Entry 5NUR (X-ray diffraction, 3.29 A resolution); this record covers chains C and F of the 6 polymer chains in the assembly.

[Chain C]
Protein: Outer membrane protein F
From: Escherichia coli (strain K12)
Reference sequence: P02931 (OMPF_ECOLI); residues 1-340 here correspond to UniProt positions 23-362 (UniProt number = residue number + 22)
Chain sequence (340 residues; numbered 1 to 340; the number before each row is that of its first residue):
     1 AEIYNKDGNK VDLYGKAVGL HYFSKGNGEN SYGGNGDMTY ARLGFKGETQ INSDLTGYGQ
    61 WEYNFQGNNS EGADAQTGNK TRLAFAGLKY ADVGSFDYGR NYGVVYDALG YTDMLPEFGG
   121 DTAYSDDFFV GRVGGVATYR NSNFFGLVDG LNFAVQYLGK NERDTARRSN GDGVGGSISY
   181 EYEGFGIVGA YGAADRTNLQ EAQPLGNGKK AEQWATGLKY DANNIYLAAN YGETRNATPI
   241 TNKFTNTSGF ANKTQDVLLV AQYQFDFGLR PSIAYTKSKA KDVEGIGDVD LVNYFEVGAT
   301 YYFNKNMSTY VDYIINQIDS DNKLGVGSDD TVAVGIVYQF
Metal / ion sites: Ca2+: Asn207, Asn252 (together with 3-deoxy-manno-oct-2-ulosonic acid)
Ligand contacts: 3-deoxy-manno-oct-2-ulosonic acid (KDO; 3-deoxy-alpha-D-manno-oct-2-ulopyranosonic acid): Asn207, Gly208, Lys209, Lys210, Asn236, Asn252

[Chain F]
Protein: ABC transporter permease
From: Klebsiella pneumoniae
Reference sequence: A0A0W8AQT6 (A0A0W8AQT6_KLEPN); residues 1-236 here correspond to UniProt positions 18-253 (UniProt number = residue number + 17)
Chain sequence (236 residues; each row starts with the number of its first residue):
     1 CASSSSGDRP QGRSDPLEGF NRTMFNFNFN VVDPYVLRPV AVAWRDYVPQ PARNGLSNFT
    61 SNLEEPAVMV NYFLQGDPYK GMVHFTRFFL NTILGMGGLI DVAGMANPQL QRVEPHRFGS
   121 TLGHYGVGYG PYVQLPFYGS FTLRDEGGDM ADGLYPVLSW LTWPMSIGKW AVEGIETRAQ
   181 LLDSDGLLRQ SSDPYILMRE AYFQRHDFIA NGGKLTPADN PNAQAIQDEL KDIDSQ
Unresolved in the structure: 1-13, 212-236
From the paper describing this entry:
  - mutagenesis - P49A, E64L, R117L, Y138C, D149A/D152A, W170C, Y195A, R199E: unchanged growth
  - mutagenesis - N21A, N28A, E146A/D149A/D152A, Q204A, R205L: decreased growth
  - mutagenesis - Y138C/W170C: abolished growth

[Chain C / chain F interface]
Pairs across the interface (19):
  Asn52(C) with Met105(F), hydrogen bond (side chain-backbone); Ala106(F), hydrogen bond (side chain-backbone)
  Asp54(C) with Met105(F)
  Leu55(C) with Val102(F); Met105(F), hydrophobic; Ala106(F), hydrophobic
  Tyr90(C) with Leu94(F), hydrogen bond (side chain-backbone); Gly95(F); Ile100(F), hydrophobic; Val102(F), hydrophobic; Met105(F), hydrophobic
  Val93(C) with Ile100(F)
  Phe96(C) with Ile93(F); Leu94(F); Met96(F), hydrophobic
  Tyr139(C) with Met96(F), hydrophobic; Ile100(F), hydrophobic
  Phe145(C) with Pro51(F), hydrophobic
  Leu147(C) with Pro51(F), hydrophobic
Interface residues without a listed pair, chain C (10 interface residues in all): Leu88

[Summary]
Chain C and chain F form an interface of 10 and 9 residues respectively, with 3 hydrogen bonds. Among the
polar pairs are Asn52(C)-Met105(F), Asn52(C)-Ala106(F) and Tyr90(C)-Leu94(F). From the paper: N21A, N28A and
E146A/D149A/D152A of chain F, among others, reduce growth; Y138C/W170C of chain F abolish growth; 14
substitutions were tested in all.
Here chain C is Outer membrane protein F (Escherichia coli (strain K12)) and chain F is ABC transporter
permease (Klebsiella pneumoniae). Entry 5NUR (Structural basis for maintenance of bacterial outer membrane
lipid asymmetry) was determined by X-ray diffraction, deposited together with 5NUO, 5NUP and 5NUQ.
